PDB entry 7BSC | X-ray diffraction, 2.31 A resolution | chains H and L of the 3 polymer chains in the assembly

== Chain H ==
Name: 1G5.3 Fab Heavy Chain
Source organism: Homo sapiens
Notes: antibody fragment or engineered binder
Chain sequence (223 residues; each row starts with the number of its first residue):
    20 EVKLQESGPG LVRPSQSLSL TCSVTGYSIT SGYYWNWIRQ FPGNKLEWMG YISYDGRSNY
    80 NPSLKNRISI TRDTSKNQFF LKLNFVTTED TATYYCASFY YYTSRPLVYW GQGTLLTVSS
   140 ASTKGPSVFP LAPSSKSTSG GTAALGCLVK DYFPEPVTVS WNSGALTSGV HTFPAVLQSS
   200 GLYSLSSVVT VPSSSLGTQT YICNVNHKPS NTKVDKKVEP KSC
Disordered / not traced: 153-158, 241-242
Cystine bridges: C41-C115, C166-C222

== Chain L ==
Name: 1G5.3 Fab Light Chain
Source organism: Homo sapiens
Notes: antibody fragment or engineered binder
Chain sequence (218 residues; numbered 20 to 237; the number before each row is that of its first residue):
    20 EIVLTQSPAS LAVSLGQRAT ISCRASESVE YSGTSLMHWY QQKPGQPPKL LIYAASNVES
    80 GVPARFSGSG SGTDFSLNIH PVEEDDIAMY FCQQSRKVPY TFGGGTKLEL KRTVAAPSVF
   140 IFPPSDEQLK SGTASVVCLL NNFYPREAKV QWKVDNALQS GNSQESVTEQ DSKDSTYSLS
   200 STLTLSKADY EKHKVYACEV THQGLSSPVT KSFNRGEC
Disordered / not traced: 235-237
Cystine bridges: C42-C111, C157-C217

== Interface between chain H and chain L ==
Residue-residue contacts (64; chain H residue first):
  I57(H) - F121(L)  hydrophobic
  Q59(H) - Q61(L)  hydrogen bond
  Q59(H) - F110(L)
  N63(H) - F110(L)
  L65(H) - F110(L)  hydrophobic
  L65(H) - F121(L)  hydrophobic
  W67(H) - P118(L)  hydrophobic
  W67(H) - Y119(L)
  N80(H) - P118(L)
  P81(H) - P118(L)
  Y114(H) - Q61(L)
  Y114(H) - Q65(L)
  Y114(H) - P66(L)  hydrophobic
  F118(H) - Y119(L)  hydrophobic
  S123(H) - L55(L)
  S123(H) - H57(L)  hydrogen bond (backbone-side chain)
  S123(H) - A73(L)
  S123(H) - S114(L)  hydrogen bond (backbone-side chain)
  R124(H) - H57(L)
  R124(H) - S114(L)
  P125(H) - H57(L)
  P125(H) - Y59(L)
  P125(H) - L69(L)  hydrophobic
  P125(H) - Y72(L)  hydrophobic
  L126(H) - Y59(L)  hydrogen bond (backbone-side chain)
  L126(H) - Q112(L)
  L126(H) - F121(L)  hydrophobic
  V127(H) - E78(L)
  W129(H) - P66(L)  hydrophobic
  W129(H) - P67(L)
  G130(H) - P66(L)
  F148(H) - S144(L)
  F148(H) - Q147(L)
  P149(H) - S144(L)
  P149(H) - E146(L)
  L150(H) - F141(L)
  L150(H) - V156(L)  hydrophobic
  A151(H) - F141(L)
  A151(H) - P142(L)
  T161(H) - F139(L)
  A163(H) - F139(L)  hydrophobic
  A163(H) - F141(L)
  A163(H) - L158(L)  hydrophobic
  L164(H) - F141(L)  hydrophobic
  L167(H) - S154(L)
  K169(H) - Q147(L)
  K169(H) - S154(L)
  H190(H) - N160(L)  hydrogen bond
  H190(H) - N161(L)
  H190(H) - S197(L)  hydrogen bond
  F192(H) - L158(L)  hydrophobic
  F192(H) - S185(L)
  F192(H) - T187(L)
  F192(H) - S197(L)
  F192(H) - L198(L)
  F192(H) - S199(L)
  P193(H) - S185(L)  hydrogen bond (backbone-side chain)
  P193(H) - V186(L)
  V195(H) - Q183(L)
  L196(H) - Q183(L)  hydrogen bond (backbone-side chain)
  Q197(H) - Q183(L)
  S205(H) - S199(L)
  V207(H) - L158(L)  hydrophobic
  T209(H) - N160(L)
Interface residues without a listed pair, chain H (43 interface residues in all): N55, Y70, N78, Q131, P152, A162, T191, K235, K240
Interface residues without a listed pair, chain L (42 interface residues in all): T53, M108, V117, D145, S150, T152, E184

== Overview ==
43 residues of chain H face 42 of chain L across their interface, with 8 hydrogen bonds. Polar pairs include
Q59(H)-Q61(L), S123(H)-H57(L) and S123(H)-S114(L).
Chain H is 1G5.3 Fab Heavy Chain and chain L is 1G5.3 Fab Light Chain, both from Homo sapiens; the structure,
Complex structure of 1G5.3 Fab bound to DENV2 NS1c, was determined by X-ray diffraction (same publication as
7BSD).
